Entry 7DYN (X-ray diffraction, 2.00 A resolution); this record covers chains A and B of the 3 polymer chains in the assembly.

[Chain A]
Molecule: MHC class I antigen
Organism: Homo sapiens
UniProt: A3F718 (A3F718_HUMAN); residues 1-276 here correspond to UniProt positions 11-286 (UniProt number = residue number + 10)
Amino-acid sequence (276 residues; row label = number of the first residue in the row):
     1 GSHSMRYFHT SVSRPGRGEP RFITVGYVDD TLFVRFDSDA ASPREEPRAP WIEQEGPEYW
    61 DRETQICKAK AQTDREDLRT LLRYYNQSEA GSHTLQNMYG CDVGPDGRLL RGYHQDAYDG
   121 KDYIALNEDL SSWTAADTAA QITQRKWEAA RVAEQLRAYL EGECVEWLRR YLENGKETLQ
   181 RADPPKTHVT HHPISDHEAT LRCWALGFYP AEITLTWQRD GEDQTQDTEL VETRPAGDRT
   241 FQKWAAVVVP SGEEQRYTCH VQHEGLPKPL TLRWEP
Disulfide bonds: C101-C164, C203-C259
Reported in the primary citation:
  - conformationally variable residues (side-chain flip): R62, E163

[Chain B]
Molecule: Beta-2-microglobulin
Organism: Homo sapiens
UniProt: P61769 (B2MG_HUMAN); residues 1-99 here correspond to UniProt positions 21-119 (UniProt number = residue number + 20)
Amino-acid sequence (100 residues; each row starts with the number of its first residue; numbering starts at 0):
     0 MIQRTPKIQV YSRHPAENGK SNFLNCYVSG FHPSDIEVDL LKNGERIEKV EHSDLSFSKD
    60 WSFYLLYYTE FTPTEKDEYA CRVNHVTLSQ PKIVKWDRDM
Unresolved in the structure: 0
Construct notes: initiating methionine (0)
Disulfide bonds: C25-C80
Curated features (UniProtKB/Swiss-Prot):
  - modified residue: Q2 (Pyrrolidone carboxylic acid)
  - glycosylation: I1 (N-linked (Glc) (glycation) isoleucine), K19 (N-linked (Glc) (glycation) lysine), K41 (N-linked (Glc) (glycation) lysine), K48 (N-linked (Glc) (glycation) lysine), K58 (N-linked (Glc) (glycation) lysine), K91 (N-linked (Glc) (glycation) lysine), K94 (N-linked (Glc) (glycation) lysine)

[Interface between chain A and chain B]
Residue-residue contacts (47; chain A residue first):
  F8(A) with S55(B); F56(B), hydrophobic
  H9(A) with F56(B)
  T10(A) with L54(B); F56(B); F62(B)
  V12(A) with S33(B)
  I23(A) with L54(B), hydrophobic
  V25(A) with D53(B); S55(B)
  Y27(A) with S55(B); Y63(B)
  R35(A) with D53(B), salt bridge
  T94(A) with H31(B); F62(B)
  Q96(A) with F56(B); W60(B), hydrogen bond (side chain-backbone); F62(B)
  N97(A) with F56(B)
  Q115(A) with W60(B)
  D116(A) with W60(B)
  A117(A) with W60(B), hydrophobic
  D119(A) with H31(B)
  G120(A) with H31(B), hydrogen bond (backbone-side chain)
  D122(A) with W60(B), hydrogen bond
  H192(A) with D98(B), salt bridge
  R202(A) with D98(B), hydrogen bond (side chain-backbone)
  W204(A) with D98(B); M99(B)
  V231(A) with Q8(B)
  E232(A) with Q8(B), hydrogen bond (backbone-side chain); Y26(B), hydrogen bond; S28(B), hydrogen bond
  T233(A) with Y26(B)
  R234(A) with Q8(B), hydrogen bond; Y10(B); M99(B), hydrogen bond (side chain-backbone)
  P235(A) with Y10(B), hydrogen bond (backbone-side chain); N24(B); Y26(B)
  A236(A) with R12(B), hydrogen bond (backbone-side chain); N24(B), hydrogen bond (backbone-side chain)
  G237(A) with R12(B), hydrogen bond (backbone-side chain)
  Q242(A) with Y10(B); S11(B), hydrogen bond (side chain-backbone); R12(B), hydrogen bond (side chain-backbone)
  W244(A) with M99(B), hydrogen bond (side chain-backbone)
Other interface residues (no listed pair), chain A (32 interface residues in all): R48, M98, D238
Other interface residues (no listed pair), chain B (22 interface residues in all): K6, H13, D34, L65

[Overview]
32 residues of chain A face 22 of chain B across their interface; the contacts include 16 hydrogen bonds and 2
salt bridges. Polar pairs include R35(A)-D53(B), H192(A)-D98(B) and Q96(A)-W60(B). The paper reports
conformational variability at R62(A) and E163(A).
Here chain A is MHC class I antigen and chain B is Beta-2-microglobulin, both from Homo sapiens. Entry 7DYN
(Phosphorylation of MHC I peptide) was determined by X-ray diffraction together with 7CIQ, 7CIR and 7CIS from
the same study.
